Entry 3ZWP (X-ray diffraction, 2.11 A resolution); this record covers chains A and B.

== Chain A (and B) ==
Name: ADP-ribosyl cyclase
Organism: Aplysia californica
Notes: EC 3.2.2.5; chain B of this document is another copy of the same molecule, construct and numbering; everything in this record applies to it too
UniProtKB: P29241 (NADA_APLCA); residues 1-258 here correspond to UniProt positions 25-282 (UniProt number = residue number + 24)
Amino-acid sequence (260 residues; row label = number of the first residue in the row; numbers below 1 keep their minus sign (Ala-1 is residue -1)):
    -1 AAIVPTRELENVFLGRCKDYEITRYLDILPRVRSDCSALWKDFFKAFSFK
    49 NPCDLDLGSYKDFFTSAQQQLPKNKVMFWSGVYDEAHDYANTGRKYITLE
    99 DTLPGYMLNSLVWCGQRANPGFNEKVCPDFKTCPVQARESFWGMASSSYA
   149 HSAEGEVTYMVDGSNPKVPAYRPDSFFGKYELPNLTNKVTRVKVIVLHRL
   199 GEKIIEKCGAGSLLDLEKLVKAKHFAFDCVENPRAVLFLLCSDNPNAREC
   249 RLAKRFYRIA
Disordered / not traced: -1 to 0, 253-258 (chain B: 252-258)
Differences from the reference sequence: expression tag (-1 to 0)
Disulfide bonds: Cys15-Cys34, Cys51-Cys131, Cys112-Cys125, Cys206-Cys227, Cys239-Cys248
Covalent attachments: compound AVU linked to Glu179
Residues lining bound ligands: AVU ([(2R,3S,4R,5R)-5-(6-amino-9H-purin-9-yl)-3,4-dihydroxytetrahydrofuran-2-yl]methyl [(2R,3R,4R)-4-fluoro-3-hydroxytetrahydrofuran-2-yl]methyl dihydrogen diphosphate): Phe76, Trp77, Ser78, Gly79, Leu97, Glu98, Asn107, Trp140, Ser144, Arg170, Ser173, Phe174, Phe175

== Chain A / chain B interface ==
Pairs across the interface (44; chain A residue first):
  Arg5(A) - Ile20(B)
  Glu6(A) - Lys16(B)  salt bridge
  Asn9(A) - Lys16(B)
  Val10(A) - Ile20(B)  hydrophobic
  Gly13(A) - Gly13(B)
  Arg14(A) - Asp17(B)  salt bridge
  Arg14(A) - Thr21(B)  hydrogen bond
  Arg14(A) - Arg22(B)
  Lys16(A) - Glu6(B)  salt bridge
  Lys16(A) - Asn9(B)
  Asp17(A) - Arg14(B)  salt bridge
  Ile20(A) - Arg5(B)
  Ile20(A) - Val10(B)  hydrophobic
  Thr21(A) - Val10(B)
  Thr21(A) - Arg14(B)  hydrogen bond
  Arg22(A) - Arg14(B)
  Asp82(A) - Arg92(B)  salt bridge
  Arg92(A) - Asp82(B)  salt bridge
  Tyr104(A) - Arg22(B)
  Leu109(A) - Thr21(B)
  Arg232(A) - Pro243(B)  hydrogen bond (side chain-backbone)
  Arg232(A) - Asn244(B)  hydrogen bond
  Ala233(A) - Ser240(B)  hydrogen bond (backbone-side chain)
  Phe236(A) - Phe236(B)
  Phe236(A) - Cys239(B)
  Phe236(A) - Ser240(B)
  Phe236(A) - Pro243(B)  hydrophobic
  Phe236(A) - Cys248(B)
  Phe236(A) - Leu250(B)  hydrophobic
  Cys239(A) - Phe236(B)  hydrophobic
  Ser240(A) - Ala233(B)  hydrogen bond (side chain-backbone)
  Ser240(A) - Phe236(B)
  Ser240(A) - Leu237(B)
  Pro243(A) - Phe236(B)  hydrophobic
  Cys248(A) - Phe236(B)
  Leu250(A) - Arg232(B)
  Leu250(A) - Leu235(B)  hydrophobic
  Leu250(A) - Cys248(B)
  Leu250(A) - Arg249(B)
  Leu250(A) - Leu250(B)  hydrophobic
  Leu250(A) - Ala251(B)
  Ala251(A) - Arg249(B)  hydrogen bond (backbone-backbone)
  Ala251(A) - Leu250(B)
  Ala251(A) - Ala251(B)
Interface residues without a listed pair, chain A (30 interface residues in all): Thr4, Glu19, Asp86, Leu237, Arg249, Lys252
Interface residues without a listed pair, chain B (31 interface residues in all): Thr4, Glu19, Asn89, Tyr104, Leu109

== In short ==
The interface between chain A and chain B involves 30 residues on one side and 31 on the other, with 7
hydrogen bonds and 6 salt bridges. Polar contacts include Glu6(A)-Lys16(B), Arg14(A)-Asp17(B) and
Asp82(A)-Arg92(B). Covalently linked compound AVU: at Glu179(A).
Chain A and chain B are both ADP-ribosyl cyclase (Aplysia californica); the structure, Crystal structure of
ADP ribosyl cyclase complexed with ara-2'F-ADP- ribose at 2.1 angstrom, was determined by X-ray diffraction
(same publication as 3ZWM, 3ZWN, 3ZWO, 3ZWV and 3ZWW).
